5T1J - chains A and F of the 6 polymer chains in the assembly; structure by X-ray diffraction, 2.95 A resolution.

Chain A:
Protein: T-box transcription factor TBX21
Source organism: Mus musculus
Notes: fragment: Tbox DNA binding domain
UniProtKB: Q9JKD8 (TBX21_MOUSE); residues 136-327 here correspond to UniProt positions 135-326 (UniProt number = residue number - 1)
Sequence (204 residues; numbered 124 to 327; the number before each row is that of its first residue):
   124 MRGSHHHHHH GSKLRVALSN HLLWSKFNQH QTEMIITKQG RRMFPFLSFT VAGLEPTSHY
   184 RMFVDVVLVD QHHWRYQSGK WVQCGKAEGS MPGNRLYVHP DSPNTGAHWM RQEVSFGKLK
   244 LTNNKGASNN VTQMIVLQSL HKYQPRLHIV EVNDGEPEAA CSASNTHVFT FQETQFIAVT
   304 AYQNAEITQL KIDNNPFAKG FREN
Disordered / not traced: 124-135
Sequence notes: initiating methionine (124); expression tag (125-135)
UniProt features mapped onto this chain:
  - DNA-binding region: Leu141 to Glu326 (T-box)
  - site: Tyr305 (Essential for its interaction with RUNX1 and its ability to inhibit RUNX1 transcriptional activity and suppress TH17 lineage development)
  - modified residue: Tyr220 (Phosphotyrosine), Ser225 (Phosphoserine), Tyr266 (Phosphotyrosine), Thr303 (Phosphothreonine), Tyr305 (Phosphotyrosine)
  - cross-link: Lys314 (Glycyl lysine isopeptide (Lys-Gly) (interchain with G-Cter in ubiquitin))
Reported in the primary citation:
  - binding site for the 24-nt DNA strand (chain F): Arg164, Arg165, Lys243, Tyr305, Thr311, Asn318, Phe320
  - binding site for the 24-nt DNA strand: Arg198, Asn246, Ser262, Gly323
  - binding site for the 24-nt DNA strand: Glu326
  - self-association interface (contacts with another copy of this molecule): Lys248 to Gln256, Asn276 to Thr293

Chain F:
Molecule: 24-nt DNA strand
Notes: fragment: 24bp DNA
Sequence (24 nucleotides; numbered 501 to 524; the number before each row is that of its first residue):
   501 AATTTCACAC CTAGGTGTGA AATT

How chain A and chain F interact:
Pairs across the interface - 15 pairs, chain A then chain F:
  Arg164(A) with DT516(F), sugar contact; DG517(F), salt bridge to the phosphate
  Arg165(A) with DG515(F), salt bridge to the phosphate; DT516(F), phosphate contact
  Lys243(A) with DG515(F), salt bridge to the phosphate
  Tyr305(A) with DG517(F), hydrogen bond to the phosphate
  Thr311(A) with DG517(F), phosphate contact; DT518(F), phosphate contact
  Lys314(A) with DG517(F), phosphate contact
  Asn318(A) with DT516(F), hydrogen bond to the phosphate
  Phe320(A) with DG515(F), phosphate contact; DT516(F), sugar contact
  Phe324(A) with DT516(F), base contact; DG517(F), base contact; DT518(F), sugar contact
Interface residues without a listed pair, chain A (12 interface residues in all): Ile158, Ile315, Ala321

In short:
The interface between chain A and chain F involves 12 residues on one side and 4 on the other, with 2 hydrogen
bonds and 3 salt bridges. Polar pairs include Tyr305(A)-DG517(F), Asn318(A)-DT516(F) and Arg164(A)-DG517(F).
The paper reports a binding site for the 24-nt DNA strand (chain F) at Arg164(A), Arg165(A) and Lys243(A)
among others; a binding site for the 24-nt DNA strand at Arg198(A), Asn246(A) and Ser262(A) among others.
Here chain A is T-box transcription factor TBX21 (Mus musculus) and chain F is a 24-nt DNA strand. Entry 5T1J
(Crystal Structure of the Tbox DNA binding domain of the transcription factor T-bet) was determined by X-ray
diffraction.
